9GGP - chains A and L of the 4 polymer chains in the assembly; structure by X-ray diffraction, 1.84 A resolution.

# Chain A
Name: Alpha-1-antitrypsin
Source organism: Homo sapiens
Reference sequence: P01009 (A1AT_HUMAN); residues 2-394 here correspond to UniProt positions 26-418 (UniProt number = residue number + 24)
Chain sequence (404 residues; row label = number of the first residue in the row; numbers below 1 keep their minus sign (Met-9 is residue -9)):
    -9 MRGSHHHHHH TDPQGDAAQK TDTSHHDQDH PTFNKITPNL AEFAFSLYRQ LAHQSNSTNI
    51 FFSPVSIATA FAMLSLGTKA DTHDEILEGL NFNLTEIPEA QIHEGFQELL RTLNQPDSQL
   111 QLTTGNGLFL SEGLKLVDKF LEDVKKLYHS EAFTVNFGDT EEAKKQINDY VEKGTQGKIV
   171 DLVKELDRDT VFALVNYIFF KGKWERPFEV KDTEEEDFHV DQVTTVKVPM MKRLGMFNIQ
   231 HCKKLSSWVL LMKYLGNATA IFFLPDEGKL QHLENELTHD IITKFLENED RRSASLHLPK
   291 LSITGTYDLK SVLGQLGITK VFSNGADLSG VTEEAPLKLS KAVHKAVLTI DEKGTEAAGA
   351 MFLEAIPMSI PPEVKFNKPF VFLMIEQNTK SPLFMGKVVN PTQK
Unresolved in the structure: -9 to 23, 45, 355-394
Construct notes: initiating methionine (-9); expression tag (-8 to 1)

# Chain L
Name: Fab fragment light chain of 2C1 monoclonal antibody
Source organism: Mus musculus
Notes: antibody fragment or engineered binder
Chain sequence (212 residues; each row starts with the number of its first residue):
     1 DIQVTQTPSS LSASLGGKVT ITCKTSQDIN KFIAWYQHKP GKGPRLLIHY TSTLQPGIPS
    61 RFSGSGSGRD YSFSISNLEP EDIATYYCLQ YDNLYTFGGG TKLEIKRADA APTVSIFPPS
   121 SEQLTSGGAS VVCFLNNFYP KDINVKWKID GSERQNGVLN SWTDQDSKDS TYSMSSTLTL
   181 TKDEYERHNS YTCEATHKTS TSPIVKSFNR NE
Cystine bridges: Cys23-Cys88, Cys133-Cys193

# Chain A / chain L interface
Residue-residue contacts (10; chain A residue first):
  Leu120(A) - Pro56(L)  hydrophobic
  Glu122(A) - Thr53(L)
  Leu131(A) - Pro56(L)
  Leu131(A) - Gly57(L)
  Ala142(A) - Pro56(L)  hydrophobic
  Phe143(A) - Pro56(L)
  Thr144(A) - Thr53(L)
  Thr144(A) - Leu54(L)  hydrogen bond (side chain-backbone)
  Thr144(A) - Gln55(L)
  Thr144(A) - Pro56(L)
Also at the interface, not in a pair above, chain A (8 interface residues in all): Leu126, Lys135
Also at the interface, not in a pair above, chain L (7 interface residues in all): His49, Ser52

# Summary
8 residues of chain A face 7 of chain L across their interface; the contacts include 1 hydrogen bond. The
hydrogen-bonded pair is Thr144(A)-Leu54(L).
Here chain A is Alpha-1-antitrypsin (Homo sapiens) and chain L is Fab fragment light chain of 2C1 monoclonal
antibody (Mus musculus). Entry 9GGP (Alpha-1-antitrypsin in complex with the Fab fragment of an anti-polymer
antibody) was determined by X-ray diffraction.
